Entry 6WET (X-ray diffraction, 2.60 A resolution); this record covers chain AaA.

== Chain AaA ==
Protein: Ectonucleotide pyrophosphatase/phosphodiesterase family member 1
From: Homo sapiens
Notes: EC 3.1.4.1, 3.6.1.9
UniProt: P22413 (ENPP1_HUMAN); numbering as in UniProt (aligned over 1-925)
Chain sequence (925 residues; each row starts with the number of its first residue):
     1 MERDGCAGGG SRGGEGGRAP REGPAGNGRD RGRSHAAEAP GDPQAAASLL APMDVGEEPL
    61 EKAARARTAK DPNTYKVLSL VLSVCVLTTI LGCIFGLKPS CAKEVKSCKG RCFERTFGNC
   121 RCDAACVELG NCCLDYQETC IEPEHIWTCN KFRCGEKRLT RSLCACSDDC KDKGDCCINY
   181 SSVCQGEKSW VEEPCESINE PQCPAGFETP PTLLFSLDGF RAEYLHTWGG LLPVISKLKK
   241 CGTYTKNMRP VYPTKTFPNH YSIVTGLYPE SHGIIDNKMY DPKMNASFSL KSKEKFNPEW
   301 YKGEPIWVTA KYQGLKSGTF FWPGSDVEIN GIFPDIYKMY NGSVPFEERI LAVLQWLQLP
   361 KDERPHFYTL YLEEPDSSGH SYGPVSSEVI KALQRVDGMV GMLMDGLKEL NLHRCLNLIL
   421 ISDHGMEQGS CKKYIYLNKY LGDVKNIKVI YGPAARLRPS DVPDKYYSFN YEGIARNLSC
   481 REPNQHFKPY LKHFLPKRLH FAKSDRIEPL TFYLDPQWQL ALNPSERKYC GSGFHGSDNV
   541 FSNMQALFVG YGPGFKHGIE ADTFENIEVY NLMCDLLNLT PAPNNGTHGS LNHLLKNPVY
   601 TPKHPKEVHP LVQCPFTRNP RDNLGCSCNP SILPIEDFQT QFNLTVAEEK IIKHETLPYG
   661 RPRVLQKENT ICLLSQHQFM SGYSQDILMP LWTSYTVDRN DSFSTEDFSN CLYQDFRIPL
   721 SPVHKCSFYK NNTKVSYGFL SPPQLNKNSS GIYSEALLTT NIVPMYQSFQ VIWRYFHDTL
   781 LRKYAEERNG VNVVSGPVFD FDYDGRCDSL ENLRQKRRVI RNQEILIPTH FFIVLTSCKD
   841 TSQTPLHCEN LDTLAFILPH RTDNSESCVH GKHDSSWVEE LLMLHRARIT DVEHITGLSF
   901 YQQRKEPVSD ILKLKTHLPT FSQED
Disordered / not traced: 1-104, 871-873, 922-925
Modified / non-standard residues: Thr256 (phosphothreonine; TPO)
Disulfide bonds: Cys108-Cys122, Cys112-Cys140, Cys120-Cys133, Cys126-Cys132, Cys149-Cys166, Cys154-Cys184, Cys164-Cys177, Cys170-Cys176, Cys195-Cys241, Cys203-Cys415, Cys431-Cys530, Cys480-Cys868, Cys614-Cys672, Cys626-Cys726, Cys628-Cys711, Cys838-Cys848
Covalent attachments: N-acetylglucosamine (NAG) linked to Asn285, Asn341, Asn477, Asn585, Asn731
Ion coordination: Zn2+: Asp376, His380, His535
UniProt features mapped onto this chain:
  - motif: Ala45 to Pro52 (Di-leucine motif)
  - active site: Thr256 (AMP-threonine intermediate)
  - binding site (AMP): Asp218, Thr256, Asn277, Lys295, Tyr340, Asp376, His424, His535
  - binding site (Zn(2+)): Asp218, Thr256, Asp376, His380, Asp423, His424, His535
  - binding site (CMP): Thr256, Asn277, Lys295, Tyr340, Asp376, His424, His535
  - binding site (dTMP): Thr256, Asn277, Tyr340, Asp376, His424, His535
  - binding site (GMP): Thr256, Asn277, Leu290, Lys295, Tyr340, Asp376, His424, His535
  - binding site (2',3'-cGAMP): His380, Ser532
  - binding site (Ca(2+)): Asp800, Asp802, Asp804, Arg806, Asp808
  - site: Ala102, Lys103 (Cleavage), Lys915 (Essential for catalytic activity)
  - modified residue: Thr256 (Phosphothreonine)
  - glycosylation (N-linked (GlcNAc...) asparagine): Asn179, Asn285, Asn341, Asn477, Asn585, Asn643, Asn700, Asn731, Asn748
  - natural variant: Leu91 (L91P: In OPLL), Gly92 (G92D: In ARHR2), Cys120 (C120R: In COLED), Cys126 (C126R: In GACI1), Cys133 (C133R: In COLED), Cys149 (C149S: In COLED), Cys164 (C164S: In COLED), Lys173 (K173Q: Associated with T2D), Cys177 (C177S: In COLED; C177Y: In COLED), Cys195 (C195R: In GACI1; C195S: In GACI1), Ser216 (S216Y: In GACI1; uncertain significance), Asp218 (D218V: In GACI1), 32 further natural variant entries in UniProt
Reported in the primary citation:
  - post-translational modification sites: Asn285, Asn341, Asn477, Asn585, Asn731

== Overview ==
N-acetylglucosamine is covalently linked to Asn285, Asn341, Asn477, Asn585 and Asn731. Asp376, His380 and
His535 form the Zn2+ site. UniProt lists active-site residue Thr256, 8 AMP-binding residues, 7 Zn2+-binding
residues and 7 CMP-binding residues. The paper reports modification sites Asn285, Asn341 and Asn477 among
others.
Chain AaA is Ectonucleotide pyrophosphatase/phosphodiesterase family member 1 (Homo sapiens); the structure,
Crystal structures of human E-NPP 1: apo, was determined by X-ray diffraction together with 6WEU, 6WEV, 6WEW
and 6WFJ from the same study.
